5UWQ - chains B and C of the 4 polymer chains in the assembly; structure by X-ray diffraction, 2.28 A resolution.

[Chain B]
Protein: Ran-specific GTPase-activating protein 1
Source organism: Saccharomyces cerevisiae
UniProt: P41920 (YRB1_YEAST); residue numbers follow UniProt; this construct covers 62-201
Chain sequence (143 residues; each row starts with the number of its first residue):
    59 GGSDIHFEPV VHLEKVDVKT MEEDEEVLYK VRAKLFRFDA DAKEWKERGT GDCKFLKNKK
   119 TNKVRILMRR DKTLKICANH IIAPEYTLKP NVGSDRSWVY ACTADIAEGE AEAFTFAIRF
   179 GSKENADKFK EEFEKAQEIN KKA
Disordered / not traced: 59-62, 70-79, 201
Differences from the reference sequence: expression tag (59-61)

[Chain C]
Protein: Exportin-1
Source organism: Saccharomyces cerevisiae
UniProt: P30822 (XPO1_YEAST); residue numbers follow UniProt; this construct covers 1-376, 414-1058
Chain sequence (1024 residues; each row starts with the number of its first residue; note: 37 numbers in that range are skipped by the numbering (no residue carries them; nothing is unmodelled there); numbers below 1 keep their minus sign (Gly-2 is residue -2)):
    -2 GGSMEGILDF SNDLDIALLD QVVSTFYQGS GVQQKQAQEI LTKFQDNPDA WQKADQILQF
    58 STNPQSKFIA LSILDKLITR KWKLLPNDHR IGIRNFVVGM IISMCQDDEV FKTQKNLINK
   118 SDLTLVQILK QEWPQNWPEF IPELIGSSSS SVNVCENNMI VLKLLSEEVF DFSAEQMTQA
   178 KALHLKNSMS KEFEQIFKLC FQVLEQGSSS SLIVATLESL LRYLHWIPYR YIYETNILEL
   238 LSTKFMTSPD TRAITLKCLT EVSNLKIPQD NDLIKRQTVL FFQNTLQQIA TSVMPVTADL
   298 KATYANANGN DQSFLQDLAM FLTTYLARNR ALLESDESLR ELLLNAHQYL IQLSKIEERE
   358 LFKTTLDYWH NLVADLFYE
   414 PLKKHIYEEI CSQLRLVIIE NMVRPEEDLV VENDEGEIVR EFVKESDTIQ LYKSEREVLV
   474 YLTHLNVIDT EEIMISKLAR QIDGSEWSWH NINTLSWAIG SISGTMSEDT EKRFVVTVIK
   534 DLLGLCEQKR GKDNKAVVAS DIMYVVGQYP RFLKAHWNFL RTVILKLFEF MHETHEGVQD
   594 MACDTFIKIV QKCKYHFVIQ QPRESEPFIQ TIIRDIQKTT ADLQPQQVHT FYKACGIIIS
   654 EERSVAERNR LLSDLMQLPN MAWDTIVEQS TANPTLLLDS ETVKIIANII KTNVAVCTSM
   714 GADFYPQLGH IYYNMLQLYR AVSSMISAQV AAEGLIATKT PKVRGLRTIK KEILKLVETY
   774 ISKARNLDDV VKVLVEPLLN AVLEDYMNNV PDARDAEVLN CMTTVVEKVG HMIPQGVILI
   834 LQSVFECTLD MINKDFTEYP EHRVEFYKLL KVINEKSFAA FLELPPAAFK LFVDAICWAF
   894 KHNNRDVEVN GLQIALDLVK NIERMGNVPF ANEFHKNYFF IFVSETFFVL TDSDHKSGFS
   954 KQALLLMKLI SLVYDNKISV PLYQEAEVPQ GTSNQVYLSQ YLANMLSNAF PHLTSEQIAS
  1014 FLSALTKQCK DLVVFKGTLR DFLVQIKEVG GDPTDYLFAE DKENA
Disordered / not traced: -2 to -1, 442-456, 1054-1058
Differences from the reference sequence: expression tag (-2 to 0); conflict Asp441 (Val in P30822), Gly537 (Asp in P30822), Cys539 (Thr in P30822), Glu540 (Val in P30822), Gln541 (Lys in P30822), Cys1022 (Tyr in P30822)

[Chain B / chain C interface]
Contacting residue pairs - 8 pairs, chain B then chain C:
  Val150(B) - Ile749(C)  hydrophobic
  Val150(B) - Thr753(C)
  Val150(B) - Pro754(C)
  Gly151(B) - Lys752(C)
  Gly151(B) - Pro754(C)
  Gly151(B) - Arg757(C)  hydrogen bond (backbone-side chain)
  Ser152(B) - Pro754(C)
  Asp153(B) - Pro754(C)

[Summary]
Chain B and chain C form an interface of 4 and 5 residues respectively, with 1 hydrogen bond. The
hydrogen-bonded pair is Gly151(B)-Arg757(C).
Chain B is Ran-specific GTPase-activating protein 1 and chain C is Exportin-1, both from Saccharomyces
cerevisiae; the structure, Crystal Structure of CDC7 NES Peptide in complex with CRM1-Ran-RanBP1, was
determined by X-ray diffraction together with 5UWH, 5UWI, 5UWJ, 5UWO, 5UWP, 5UWR and 4 further entries from
the same study.
